Entry 4FHD (X-ray diffraction, 2.00 A resolution); this record covers chain A.

Chain A:
Name: Spore photoproduct lyase
Source organism: Geobacillus thermodenitrificans
UniProt: A4IQU1 (A4IQU1_GEOTN); residue numbers follow UniProt; this construct covers 2-341
Amino-acid sequence (368 residues; numbered -26 to 341; the number before each row is that of its first residue; numbers below 1 keep their minus sign (Met-26 is residue -26)):
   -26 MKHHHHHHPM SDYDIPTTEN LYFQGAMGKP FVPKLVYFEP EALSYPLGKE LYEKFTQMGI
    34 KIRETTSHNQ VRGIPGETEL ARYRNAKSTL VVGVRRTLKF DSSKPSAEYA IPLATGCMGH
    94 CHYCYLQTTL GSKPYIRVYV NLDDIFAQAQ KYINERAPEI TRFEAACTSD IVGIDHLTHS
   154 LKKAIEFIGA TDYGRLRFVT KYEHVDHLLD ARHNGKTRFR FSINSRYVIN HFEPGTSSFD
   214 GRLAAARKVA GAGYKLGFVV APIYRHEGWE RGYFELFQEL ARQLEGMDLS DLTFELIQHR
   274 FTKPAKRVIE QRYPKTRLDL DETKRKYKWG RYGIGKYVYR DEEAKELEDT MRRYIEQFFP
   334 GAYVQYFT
Unresolved in the structure: -26 to 1
Differences from the reference sequence: expression tag (-26 to 1)
Ion coordination: 4Fe-4S cluster Fe: Cys90, Cys94, Cys97 (together with Se-ADENOSYLSELENOMETHIONINE)
Residues lining bound ligands:
  - 0TT (1-[(2R,4S,5R)-5-(hydroxymethyl)-4-oxidanyl-oxolan-2-yl]-5-[[(5R)-1-[(2R,4S,5R)-5-(hydroxymethyl)-4-oxidanyl-oxolan-2-yl]-5-methyl-2,4-bis(oxidanylidene)-1,3-diazinan-5-yl]methyl]pyrimidine-2,4-dione): Ser76, Lys77, Pro78, Ser79, Tyr98, Thr102, Glu137, Ala139, Cys140, Thr141, Val172, Arg193, Glu268, Ile270, Arg273, Tyr339, Thr341
  - Se-ADENOSYLSELENOMETHIONINE (EEM; [(3S)-3-amino-4-hydroxy-4-oxo-butyl]-[[(2S,3S,4R,5R)-5-(6-aminopurin-9-yl)-3,4-dihydroxy-oxolan-2-yl]methyl]-methyl-selanium): Cys90, Tyr96, Cys97, Tyr98, Leu99, Ala139, Cys140, Ser142, Asp143, Val172, Thr173, Lys174, Ser195, Val232, Ala234, Pro235, Ile270, Gln271, His272, Arg273
  - pyrophosphate (POP): Arg273, Lys301, Lys309, Thr341
  - 4Fe-4S cluster (SF4): Lys60, Cys90, Gly92, His93, Cys94, Tyr96, Cys97, Leu99, Asp143, Lys174, Tyr175, Thr209
Reported in the primary citation:
  - conformationally variable residues (loop rearrangement, side-chain flip): Tyr98, Thr101 to Lys106
  - binding site for 0TT: Ser76, Lys77, Ser79, Cys140, Arg193, Glu268, Tyr339
  - binding site for pyrophosphate: Arg273, Lys309
  - catalytic residues: Cys140

Overview:
Ligands of chain A: 4Fe-4S cluster, Se-ADENOSYLSELENOMETHIONINE, compound 0TT and pyrophosphate. Cys90, Cys94
and Cys97 coordinate a 4Fe-4S cluster Fe ion. The paper reports the catalytic residue Cys140; a binding site
for 0TT at Ser76, Lys77 and Ser79 among others.
Chain A is Spore photoproduct lyase (Geobacillus thermodenitrificans); the structure, Spore photoproduct lyase
complexed with dinucleoside spore photoproduct, was determined by X-ray diffraction, deposited together with
4FHC, 4FHE, 4FHF and 4FHG.
